PDB entry 2V5V | X-ray diffraction, 1.88 A resolution | chain A

[Chain A]
Molecule: Flavodoxin
From: Anabaena sp
UniProtKB: P0A3E0 (FLAV_ANASO); residues 1-169 here correspond to UniProt positions 2-170 (UniProt number = residue number + 1)
Sequence (169 residues; numbered 1 to 169; the number before each row is that of its first residue):
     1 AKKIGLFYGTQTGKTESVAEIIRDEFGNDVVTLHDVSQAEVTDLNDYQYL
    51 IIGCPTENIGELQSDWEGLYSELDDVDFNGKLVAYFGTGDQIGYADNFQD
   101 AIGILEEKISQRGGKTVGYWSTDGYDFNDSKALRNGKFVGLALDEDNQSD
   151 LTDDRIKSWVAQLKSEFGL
Differences from the reference sequence: engineered mutation Ala1 (Ser in P0A3E0), Glu57 (Trp in P0A3E0)
Ligand contacts: FMN (flavin mononucleotide): Gly9, Thr10, Gln11, Thr12, Gly13, Lys14, Thr15, Pro55, Thr56, Glu57, Asn58, Ile59, Gly60, Thr88, Gly89, Asp90, Tyr94, Asn97, Phe98, Gln99, Asp146

[Overview]
Bound to chain A: flavin mononucleotide.
Chain A is Flavodoxin (Anabaena sp); the structure, W57E Flavodoxin from Anabaena, was determined by X-ray
diffraction together with 2V5U from the same study.
